PDB entry 8EYT | electron microscopy, 2.80 A resolution | chains A and R of the 21 polymer chains in the assembly

# Chain A
Molecule: 16S rRNA
Source organism: Escherichia coli
Sequence (1415 nucleotides; row label = number of the first residue in the row; note: 119 numbers in that range are skipped by the numbering (no residue carries them; nothing is unmodelled there)):
     1 AAAUUGAAGAGUUUGAUCAUGGCUCAGAUUGAACGCUGGCGGCAGGCCUA
    51 ACACAUGCAAGUCGAACGGUAACAGGAAGAAGCUUGCUUCUUUGCUGACG
   101 AGUGGCGGACGGGUGAGUAAUGUCUGGGAAACUGCCUGAUGGAGGGGGAU
   151 AACUACUGGAAACGGUAGCUAAUACCGCAUAACGUCGCAAGACCAAAGAG
   201 GGGGACCUUCGGGCCUCUUGCCAUCGGAUGUGCCCAGAUGGGAUUAGCUA
   251 GUAGGUGGGGUAACGGCUCACCUAGGCGACGAUCCCUAGCUGGUCUGAGA
   301 GGAUGACCAGCCACACUGGAACUGAGACACGGUCCAGACUCCUACGGGAG
   351 GCAGCAGUGGGGAAUAUUGCACAAUGGGCGCAAGCCUGAUGCAGCCAUGC
   401 CGCGUGUAUGAAGAAGGCCUUCGGGUUGUAAAGUACUUUCAGCGGGGAGG
   451 AAGGGAGUAAAGUUAAUACCUUUGCUCAUUGACGUUACCCGCAGAAGAAG
   501 CACCGGCUAACUCCGUGCCAGCAGCCGCGGUAAUACGGAGGGUGCAAGCG
   551 UUAAUCGGAAUUACUGGGCGUAAAGCGCACGCAGGCGGUUUGUUAAGUCA
   601 GAUGUGAAAUCCCCGGGCUCAACCUGGGAACUGCAUCUGAUACUGGCAAG
   651 CUUGAGUCUCGUAGAGGGGGGUAGAAUUCCAGGUGUAGCGGUGAAAUGCG
   701 UAGAGAUCUGGAGGAAUACCGGUGGCGAAGGCGGCCCCCUGGACGAAGAC
   751 UGACGCUCAGGUGCGAAAGCGUGGGGAGCAAACAGGAUU
   794 ACCCUGGUAGUCCACGCCGUAAACGAUGUCGACUUGGAGGUUGUGCCCUU
   844 GAGGCGUGGCUUCCGGAGCUAACGCGUUAAGUCGACCGCCUGGGGAGUAC
   894 GGCCGCAAGGUUAAAACUCAAAUGAAUUGACGGGGGCCCGCACAAGCGGU
   944 GGAGCAUGUGGUUUAAUUCGAUGCAACGCGAAGAACCUUACCUGGUCUUG
   994 ACAUCCACGGAAGUUUUCAGAGAUGAGAAUGUGCCUUCGGGAACCGUGAG
  1044 ACAGGUGCUGCAUGGCUGUCGUCAGCUCGUGUUGUGAAAUGUUGGGUUAA
  1094 GUCCCGCAACGAGCGCAACCCUUAUCCUUUGUUGCCAGCGGUCCGGCCGG
  1144 GAACUCAAAGGAGACUGCCAGUGAUAAACUGGAGGAAGGUGGGGAUGACG
  1194 UCAAGUCAUCAUGGCCCUUACGACCAGGGCUACACACGUGCUACAAUGGC
  1244 GCAUACAAAGAGAAGCGACCUCGCGAGAGCAAGCGGACCUCAUAAAGUGC
  1294 GUCGUAGUCCGGAUUGGAGUCUGCAACUCGACUCCAUGAAGUCGGAAUCG
  1344 CUAGUAAUCGUGGAUCAGAAUGCCACGGUGAAUACGUUCCCGGGCCUU
  1507 AACCGUAGGGGAACCUGCGGUUGGAUCA
From the paper describing this entry:
  - conformationally variable residues (side-chain flip): A1519

# Chain R
Protein: 30S ribosomal protein S11
Source organism: Escherichia coli
UniProt: B7MCR3 (RS11_ECO45); residue numbers follow UniProt; this construct covers 1-129
Amino-acid sequence (129 residues; numbered 1 to 129; the number before each row is that of its first residue):
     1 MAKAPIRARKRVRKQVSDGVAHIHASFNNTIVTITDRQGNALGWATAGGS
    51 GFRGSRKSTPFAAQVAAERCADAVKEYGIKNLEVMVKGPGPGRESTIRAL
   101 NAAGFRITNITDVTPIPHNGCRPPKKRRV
Not modelled in the structure: 1-12

# Interface between chain A and chain R
Contacting residue pairs - 58 pairs, chain A then chain R:
  G674(A) - His118(R)  base contact
  A675(A) - Ile116(R)  hydrogen bond to the sugar
  A675(A) - His118(R)  hydrogen bond to the base
  A676(A) - Pro115(R)  sugar contact
  A676(A) - Pro117(R)  sugar contact
  A676(A) - Cys121(R)  base contact
  U677(A) - Cys121(R)  sugar contact
  G683(A) - Gln38(R)  base contact
  G683(A) - Gly39(R)  hydrogen bond to the base
  G683(A) - Asn40(R)  base contact
  U684(A) - Asn40(R)  hydrogen bond to the sugar
  U684(A) - Ala41(R)  hydrogen bond to the base
  G685(A) - Ala41(R)  sugar contact
  G685(A) - Trp44(R)  sugar contact
  U686(A) - Trp44(R)  hydrogen bond to the sugar
  A687(A) - Trp44(R)  sugar contact
  G688(A) - Thr46(R)  hydrogen bond to the phosphate
  G688(A) - Gly49(R)  sugar contact
  C689(A) - Asn29(R)  hydrogen bond to the phosphate
  C689(A) - Thr46(R)  hydrogen bond to the phosphate
  C689(A) - Gly48(R)  phosphate contact
  C689(A) - Arg53(R)  salt bridge to the phosphate
  G690(A) - Asn29(R)  hydrogen bond to the phosphate
  G691(A) - Asn28(R)  hydrogen bond to the phosphate
  G691(A) - Arg53(R)  base contact
  G691(A) - Lys57(R)  hydrogen bond to the base
  U692(A) - Asn28(R)  hydrogen bond to the phosphate
  U692(A) - Arg127(R)  salt bridge to the phosphate
  G693(A) - Ser55(R)  phosphate contact
  A694(A) - Gly54(R)  phosphate contact
  A694(A) - Ser55(R)  hydrogen bond to the phosphate
  A695(A) - Gly54(R)  hydrogen bond to the phosphate
  A704(A) - Trp44(R)  base contact
  G705(A) - Trp44(R)  base contact
  A706(A) - Thr33(R)  sugar contact
  U707(A) - His22(R)  phosphate contact
  U707(A) - Gly39(R)  base contact
  U707(A) - Lys87(R)  salt bridge to the phosphate
  C708(A) - Gln38(R)  hydrogen bond to the sugar
  G714(A) - Cys121(R)  base contact
  A716(A) - His118(R)  base contact
  A716(A) - Asn119(R)  hydrogen bond to the sugar
  U717(A) - Asn119(R)  phosphate contact
  A718(A) - His118(R)  stacking on the base
  A718(A) - Asn119(R)  sugar contact
  G778(A) - Cys121(R)  sugar contact
  G778(A) - Arg122(R)  hydrogen bond to the sugar
  C779(A) - Arg122(R)  sugar contact
  C779(A) - Pro124(R)  phosphate contact
  A780(A) - Lys125(R)  hydrogen bond to the phosphate
  C795(A) - Arg128(R)  phosphate contact
  C796(A) - Arg128(R)  salt bridge to the phosphate
  U1522(A) - Arg128(R)  salt bridge to the phosphate
  G1523(A) - Lys125(R)  salt bridge to the phosphate
  G1523(A) - Arg128(R)  salt bridge to the phosphate
  C1524(A) - Arg122(R)  salt bridge to the phosphate
  C1524(A) - Lys125(R)  salt bridge to the phosphate
  G1525(A) - Arg122(R)  salt bridge to the phosphate
Also at the interface, not in a pair above, chain A (37 interface residues in all): A715, A777
Also at the interface, not in a pair above, chain R (33 interface residues in all): Arg13, Ile31, Leu42, Gly120, Pro123

# Summary
Chain A and chain R form an interface of 37 and 33 residues respectively, with 19 hydrogen bonds, 10 salt
bridges and 1 aromatic stacking contact. Among the polar pairs are A675(A)-His118(R), G683(A)-Gly39(R) and
U684(A)-Ala41(R). The paper reports conformational variability at A1519(A).
Chain A is 16S rRNA and chain R is 30S ribosomal protein S11, both from Escherichia coli; the structure,
30S_delta_ksgA+KsgA complex, was determined by electron microscopy (same publication as 8EYQ).
